2DW2 - chain A; structure by X-ray diffraction, 2.70 A resolution.

# Chain A
Molecule: Catrocollastatin
Organism: Crotalus atrox
UniProtKB: Q90282 (Q90282_CROAT); residue numbers follow UniProt; this construct covers 191-609
Sequence (419 residues; row label = number of the first residue in the row):
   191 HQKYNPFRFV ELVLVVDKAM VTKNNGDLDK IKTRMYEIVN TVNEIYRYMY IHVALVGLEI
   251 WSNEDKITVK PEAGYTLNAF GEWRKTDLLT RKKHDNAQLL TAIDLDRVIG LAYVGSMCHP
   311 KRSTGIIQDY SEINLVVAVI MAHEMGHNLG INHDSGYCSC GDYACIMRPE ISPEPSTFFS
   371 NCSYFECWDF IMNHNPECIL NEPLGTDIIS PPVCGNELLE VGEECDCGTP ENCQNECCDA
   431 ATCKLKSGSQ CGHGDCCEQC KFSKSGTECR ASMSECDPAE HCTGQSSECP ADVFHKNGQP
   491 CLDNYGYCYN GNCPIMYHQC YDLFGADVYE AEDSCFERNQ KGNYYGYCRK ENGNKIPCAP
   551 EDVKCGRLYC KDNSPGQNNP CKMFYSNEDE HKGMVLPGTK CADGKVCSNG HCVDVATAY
Disordered / not traced: 191-194
Curated features (UniProtKB/Swiss-Prot):
  - region: Cys459 to Cys472 (Inhibits platelet aggregation)
  - motif: Glu465 to Asp467 (D/ECD-tripeptide)
  - active site: Glu334
  - binding site (Ca(2+)): Glu201, Asp285, Cys388, Asn391, Val403, Asn406, Leu408, Glu410, Glu413, Asp416, Asp467, Pro468, Glu470, Asp482, Val483
  - binding site (Zn(2+)): His333, His337, His343
  - glycosylation: Asn371 (N-linked (GlcNAc...) asparagine)
Disulfide bonds: Cys308-Cys388, Cys348-Cys372, Cys350-Cys355, Cys404-Cys433, Cys415-Cys428, Cys417-Cys423, Cys427-Cys450, Cys441-Cys447, Cys446-Cys472, Cys459-Cys479, Cys466-Cys498, Cys491-Cys503, Cys510-Cys560, Cys525-Cys571, Cys538-Cys548, Cys555-Cys597, Cys591-Cys602
Covalent attachments: glycan linked to Asn371
Bound ions: Ca2+ site 1: Glu201, Asp285, Cys388, Asn391; Zn2+: His333, His337, His343; Ca2+ site 2: Val403, Asn406, Leu408, Glu410, Glu413, Asp416; Ca2+ site 3: Asp467, Pro468, Glu470, Asp482, Val483
What the authors report for this chain:
  - catalytic residues: Glu334 (proposed by the authors, not directly observed)

# Overview
Glu201, Asp285, Cys388 and Asn391 form the Ca2+ site 1. The Zn2+ site is built by His333, His337 and His343.
UniProt lists active-site residue Glu334, 15 Ca2+-binding residues and 3 Zn2+-binding residues. The paper
reports the catalytic residue Glu334.
Chain A is Catrocollastatin (Crotalus atrox); the structure, Crystal structure of VAP2 from Crotalus atrox
venom (Form 2-5 crystal), was determined by X-ray diffraction together with 2DW0 and 2DW1 from the same study.
